PDB entry 5CGI | X-ray diffraction, 2.80 A resolution | chains O and U of the 28 polymer chains in the assembly

[Chain O]
Name: Proteasome subunit alpha type-2
From: Saccharomyces cerevisiae (strain ATCC 204508 / S288c)
Notes: EC 3.4.25.1
UniProt: P23639 (PSA2_YEAST); residues 1-250 here = UniProt positions 1-250
Amino-acid sequence (250 residues; numbered 1 to 250; the number before each row is that of its first residue):
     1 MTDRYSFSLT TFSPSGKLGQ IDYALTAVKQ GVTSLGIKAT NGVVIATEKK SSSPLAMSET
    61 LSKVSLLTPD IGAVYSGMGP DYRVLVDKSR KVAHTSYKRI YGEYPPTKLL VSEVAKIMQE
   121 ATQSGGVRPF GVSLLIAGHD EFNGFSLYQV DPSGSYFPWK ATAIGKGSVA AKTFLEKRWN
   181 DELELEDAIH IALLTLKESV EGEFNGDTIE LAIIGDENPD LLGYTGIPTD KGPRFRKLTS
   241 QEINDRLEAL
Swiss-Prot annotation at these positions:
  - cross-link: Lys108 (Glycyl lysine isopeptide (Lys-Gly) (interchain with G-Cter in ubiquitin))

[Chain U]
Name: Proteasome subunit alpha type-1
From: Saccharomyces cerevisiae (strain ATCC 204508 / S288c)
Notes: EC 3.4.25.1
UniProt: P21243 (PSA1_YEAST); residues -8 to 243 here correspond to UniProt positions 1-252 (UniProt number = residue number + 9)
Amino-acid sequence (252 residues; each row starts with the number of its first residue; numbers below 1 keep their minus sign (Met-8 is residue -8)):
    -8 MSGAAAASAA GYDRHITIFS PEGRLYQVEY AFKATNQTNI NSLAVRGKDC TVVISQKKVP
    52 DKLLDPTTVS YIFCISRTIG MVVNGPIPDA RNAALRAKAE AAEFRYKYGY DMPCDVLAKR
   112 MANLSQIYTQ RAYMRPLGVI LTFVSVDEEL GPSIYKTDPA GYYVGYKATA TGPKQQEITT
   172 NLENHFKKSK IDHINEESWE KVVEFAITHM IDALGTEFSK NDLEVGVATK DKFFTLSAEN
   232 IEERLVAIAE QD
Unresolved in the structure: -8 to 1, 243

[How chain O and chain U interact]
Residue-residue contacts (63; chain O residue first):
  Asp3(O) with Tyr124(U)
  Tyr5(O) with Ile7(U); Ala123(U), hydrophobic; Tyr124(U), hydrophobic
  Leu9(O) with Ile9(U), hydrophobic; Ala123(U), hydrophobic
  Gln20(O) with Ile9(U); Phe10(U), hydrogen bond (side chain-backbone)
  Tyr23(O) with Phe10(U), hydrophobic; Ser11(U); Pro12(U), hydrophobic; Gly14(U)
  Ala24(O) with Phe10(U), hydrophobic
  Thr26(O) with Pro12(U); Glu13(U)
  Ala27(O) with Gly14(U)
  Ser52(O) with Tyr153(U), hydrogen bond
  Ser53(O) with Thr170(U)
  Pro54(O) with Lys158(U); Glu174(U)
  Leu55(O) with Tyr157(U); Lys158(U), hydrogen bond (backbone-backbone); Ala159(U); Thr170(U); Phe177(U), hydrophobic
  Ala56(O) with Gly156(U); Tyr157(U), hydrophobic
  Met57(O) with Arg37(U); Val155(U); Gly156(U), hydrogen bond (backbone-backbone); Tyr157(U); Lys158(U)
  Thr60(O) with Tyr146(U); Val155(U); Gly156(U), hydrogen bond (side chain-backbone)
  Leu61(O) with Tyr153(U), hydrophobic
  Met78(O) with Phe10(U), hydrophobic; Leu16(U), hydrophobic
  Pro80(O) with Gln117(U); Ala151(U); Gly152(U); Tyr153(U)
  Asp81(O) with Gln117(U)
  Arg83(O) with Ala113(U), hydrogen bond (side chain-backbone); Asn114(U); Gly152(U), hydrogen bond (side chain-backbone); Tyr154(U)
  Val84(O) with Asn114(U); Gln117(U)
  Asp87(O) with Lys110(U), salt bridge; Asn114(U)
  Gly126(O) with Arg122(U); Ala123(U), hydrogen bond (backbone-backbone)
  Val127(O) with Gln121(U); Arg122(U)
  Arg128(O) with Thr8(U); Phe10(U); Leu16(U); Thr120(U), hydrogen bond (side chain-backbone); Gln121(U), hydrogen bond (backbone-backbone)
  Pro129(O) with Phe10(U)
  Phe130(O) with Gln121(U)
  Gly131(O) with Phe10(U)
Interface residues without a listed pair, chain O (30 interface residues in all): Thr2, Ala121
Interface residues without a listed pair, chain U (34 interface residues in all): Thr160, Leu173

[Overview]
Chain O and chain U form an interface of 30 and 34 residues respectively, with 10 hydrogen bonds and 1 salt
bridge. Polar contacts include Asp87(O)-Lys110(U), Gln20(O)-Phe10(U) and Ser52(O)-Tyr153(U).
Chain O is Proteasome subunit alpha type-2 and chain U is Proteasome subunit alpha type-1, both from
Saccharomyces cerevisiae (strain ATCC 204508 / S288c); the structure, Yeast 20S proteasome beta5-G48C mutant
in complex with ONX 0914, was determined by X-ray diffraction, deposited together with 5CGH, 5CGF and 5CGG.
